PDB entry 4E10 | X-ray diffraction, 2.51 A resolution | chains A and C of the 3 polymer chains in the assembly

Chain A:
Name: Protelomerase
Source organism: Agrobacterium tumefaciens
UniProt: Q7CWV1 (Q7CWV1_AGRT5); numbering as in UniProt (aligned over 103-420)
Amino-acid sequence (462 residues; numbered -19 to 442; the number before each row is that of its first residue; numbers below 1 keep their minus sign (Met-19 is residue -19)):
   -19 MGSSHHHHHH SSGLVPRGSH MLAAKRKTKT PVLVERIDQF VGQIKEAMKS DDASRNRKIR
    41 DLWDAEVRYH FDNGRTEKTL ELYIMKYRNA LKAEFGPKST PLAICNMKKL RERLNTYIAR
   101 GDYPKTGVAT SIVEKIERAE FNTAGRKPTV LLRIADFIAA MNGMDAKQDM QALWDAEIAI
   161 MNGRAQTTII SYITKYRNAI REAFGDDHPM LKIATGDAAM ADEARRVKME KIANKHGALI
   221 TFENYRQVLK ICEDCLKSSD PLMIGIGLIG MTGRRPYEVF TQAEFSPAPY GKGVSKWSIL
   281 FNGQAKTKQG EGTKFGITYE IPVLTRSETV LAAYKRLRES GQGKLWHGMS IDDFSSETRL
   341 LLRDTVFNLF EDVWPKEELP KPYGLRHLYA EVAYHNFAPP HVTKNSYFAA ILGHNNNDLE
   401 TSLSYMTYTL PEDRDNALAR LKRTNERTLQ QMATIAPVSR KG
Disordered / not traced: -19 to 103, 422-442
Differences from the reference sequence: expression tag (-19 to 102, 421-442); engineered mutation Ala201 (Tyr in Q7CWV1)
Modified / non-standard residues: Tyr405 (o-phosphotyrosine; PTR)
Small-molecule neighbours: thymidine-5'-phosphate (TMP): Lys208, Glu400, Thr401
What the authors report for this chain:
  - mutagenesis - Y201A: abolished catalytic activity on producing hairpin products in vitro
  - mutagenesis - Y201A: unchanged catalytic activity on cleaving DNA
  - catalytic residues: Lys286, Arg366, His394 (by similarity / conservation)
  - mutagenesis - R205A: abolished catalytic activity on hairpin products
  - mutagenesis - R205A: unchanged catalytic activity on DNA cutting

Chain C:
Molecule: 13-nt DNA strand
Sequence (13 nucleotides; numbered 1 to 13; the number before each row is that of its first residue):
     1 CAUAAUAACA AUA
Modified / non-standard residues: BRU (5-bromo-2'-deoxyuridine-5'-monophosphate) at position 3; BRU (5-bromo-2'-deoxyuridine-5'-monophosphate) at position 6; BRU (5-bromo-2'-deoxyuridine-5'-monophosphate) at position 12

Interface between chain A and chain C:
Pairs across the interface (37; chain A residue first):
  Ala119(A) - DA7(C)  phosphate contact
  Asn122(A) - BRU_6(C)  phosphate contact
  Asn122(A) - DA7(C)  hydrogen bond to the phosphate
  Ala124(A) - BRU_6(C)  sugar contact
  Gly125(A) - DA5(C)  base contact
  Gly125(A) - BRU_6(C)  sugar contact
  Arg126(A) - BRU_6(C)  hydrogen bond to the base
  Arg126(A) - DA7(C)  sugar contact
  Arg126(A) - DA8(C)  hydrogen bond to the sugar
  Lys127(A) - DA8(C)  sugar contact
  Pro128(A) - DA7(C)  phosphate contact
  Pro128(A) - DA8(C)  phosphate contact
  Thr129(A) - DA8(C)  phosphate contact
  Val130(A) - DA8(C)  hydrogen bond to the phosphate
  Val130(A) - DC9(C)  phosphate contact
  Leu131(A) - DA8(C)  hydrogen bond to the phosphate
  Arg164(A) - DC9(C)  salt bridge to the phosphate
  Arg164(A) - DA10(C)  phosphate contact
  Ala165(A) - DA10(C)  hydrogen bond to the phosphate
  Ala165(A) - DA11(C)  phosphate contact
  Thr167(A) - DA10(C)  sugar contact
  Thr167(A) - DA11(C)  hydrogen bond to the phosphate
  Thr167(A) - BRU_12(C)  base contact
  Thr168(A) - DC9(C)  sugar contact
  Thr168(A) - DA10(C)  hydrogen bond to the phosphate
  Ser171(A) - DA11(C)  hydrogen bond to the base
  Tyr172(A) - DA8(C)  sugar contact
  Tyr172(A) - DC9(C)  hydrogen bond to the phosphate
  Lys208(A) - DA13(C)  base contact
  Lys211(A) - BRU_12(C)  salt bridge to the phosphate
  Lys286(A) - DA13(C)  hydrogen bond to the sugar
  Leu340(A) - DA7(C)  base contact
  Tyr363(A) - DA13(C)  phosphate contact
  His367(A) - DA13(C)  salt bridge to the phosphate
  Thr401(A) - DA13(C)  phosphate contact
  Ser404(A) - DA13(C)  phosphate contact
  Tyr405(A) - DA13(C)  phosphate contact
Other interface residues (no listed pair), chain A (27 interface residues in all): Lys215, Ser336

Summary:
Chain A and chain C form an interface of 27 and 9 residues respectively; the contacts include 11 hydrogen
bonds and 3 salt bridges. Polar contacts include Arg126(A)-BRU_6(C), Ser171(A)-DA11(C) and Arg126(A)-DA8(C).
Chain A binds thymidine-5'-phosphate. The paper reports catalytic residues Lys286(A), Arg366(A) and His394(A);
Y201A of chain A abolishes catalytic activity on producing hairpin products in vitro.
Chain A is Protelomerase (Agrobacterium tumefaciens) and chain C is a 13-nt DNA strand; the structure,
Protelomerase tela Y201A covalently complexed with substrate DNA, was determined by X-ray diffraction (same
publication as 4DWP, 4E0G, 4E0J, 4E0P, 4E0Y and 4E0Z).
